7VBH - chains A and R of the 6 polymer chains in the assembly; structure by electron microscopy, 3.00 A resolution.

Chain A:
Name: Guanine nucleotide-binding protein G(s) subunit alpha isoforms short
Organism: Homo sapiens
Reference sequence: P63092 (GNAS2_HUMAN); residues 1-394 here = UniProt positions 1-394
Amino-acid sequence (394 residues; row label = number of the first residue in the row):
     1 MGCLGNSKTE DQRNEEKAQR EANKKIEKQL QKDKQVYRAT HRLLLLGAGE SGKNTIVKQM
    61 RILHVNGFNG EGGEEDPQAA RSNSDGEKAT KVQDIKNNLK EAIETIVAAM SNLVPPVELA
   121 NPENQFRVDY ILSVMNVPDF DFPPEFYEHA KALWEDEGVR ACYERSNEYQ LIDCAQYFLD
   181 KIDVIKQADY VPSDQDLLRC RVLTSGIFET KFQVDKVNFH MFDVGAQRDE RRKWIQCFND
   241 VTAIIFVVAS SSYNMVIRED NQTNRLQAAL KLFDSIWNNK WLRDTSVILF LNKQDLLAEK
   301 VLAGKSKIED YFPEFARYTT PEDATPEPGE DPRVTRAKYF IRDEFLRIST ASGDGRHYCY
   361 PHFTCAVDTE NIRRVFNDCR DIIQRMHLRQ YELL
Not modelled in the structure: 1-11, 48-204, 252-262, 365-369
Construct notes: engineered mutation Asn54 (Ser in P63092), Ala226 (Gly in P63092), Ala268 (Glu in P63092), Lys271 (Asn in P63092), Asp274 (Lys in P63092), Lys280 (Arg in P63092), Asp284 (Thr in P63092), Thr285 (Ile in P63092)

Chain R:
Name: Glucagon-like peptide 1 receptor
Organism: Homo sapiens
Reference sequence: P43220 (GLP1R_HUMAN); residue numbers follow UniProt; this construct covers 24-463
Amino-acid sequence (440 residues; row label = number of the first residue in the row):
    24 RPQGATVSLW ETVQKWREYR RQCQRSLTED PPPATDLFCN RTFDEYACWP DGEPGSFVNV
    84 SCPWYLPWAS SVPQGHVYRF CTAEGLWLQK DNSSLPWRDL SECEESKRGE RSSPEEQLLF
   144 LYIIYTVGYA LSFSALVIAS AILLGFRHLH CTRNYIHLNL FASFILRALS VFIKDAALKW
   204 MYSTAAQQHQ WDGLLSYQDS LSCRLVFLLM QYCVAANYYW LLVEGVYLYT LLAFSVLSEQ
   264 WIFRLYVSIG WGVPLLFVVP WGIVKYLYED EGCWTRNSNM NYWLIIRLPI LFAIGVNFLI
   324 FVRVICIVVS KLKANLMCKT DIKCRLAKST LTLIPLLGTH EVIFAFVMDE HARGTLRFIK
   384 LFTELSFTSF QGLMVAILYC FVNNEVQLEF RKSWERWRLE HLHIQRDSSM KPLKCPTSSL
   444 SSGATAGSSM YTATCQASCS
Not modelled in the structure: 24-27, 130-137, 338-343, 424-463
Disulfide bonds: Cys46-Cys71, Cys62-Cys104, Cys85-Cys126, Cys226-Cys296
Ligand contacts: N-hexadecanoyl-L-glutamic acid (D6M): Leu142, Tyr145, Ile146, Thr149, Val150, Ala153, Leu154, Asp198, Lys202
Reported in the primary citation:
  - binding site for N-hexadecanoyl-L-glutamic acid: Tyr145, Ile146, Thr149, Val150, Ala153, Leu154, Asp198
  - conformationally variable residues (side-chain flip): Phe257, Glu262

How chain A and chain R interact:
Contacting residue pairs (35):
  Gln31(A) - Gln263(R)  hydrogen bond
  Lys34(A) - Glu262(R)  salt bridge
  Gln35(A) - Ser261(R)
  Arg38(A) - Val259(R)
  Asp381(A) - Lys334(R)  salt bridge
  Gln384(A) - Leu255(R)  hydrogen bond (side chain-backbone)
  Gln384(A) - Lys334(R)  hydrogen bond
  Arg385(A) - Lys334(R)  hydrogen bond (side chain-backbone)
  Arg385(A) - Ala337(R)
  His387(A) - Leu254(R)  hydrogen bond (side chain-backbone)
  His387(A) - Leu255(R)
  Leu388(A) - Leu255(R)  hydrophobic
  Leu388(A) - Ile330(R)  hydrophobic
  Leu388(A) - Val331(R)  hydrophobic
  Gln390(A) - Arg176(R)  hydrogen bond (backbone-side chain)
  Gln390(A) - Glu408(R)
  Tyr391(A) - Arg176(R)
  Tyr391(A) - Glu247(R)
  Tyr391(A) - Tyr250(R)
  Tyr391(A) - Leu251(R)  hydrophobic
  Tyr391(A) - Leu254(R)  hydrophobic
  Tyr391(A) - Leu359(R)  hydrophobic
  Glu392(A) - Arg348(R)  hydrogen bond (backbone-side chain)
  Glu392(A) - Leu401(R)
  Glu392(A) - Val405(R)
  Glu392(A) - Asn406(R)
  Glu392(A) - Asn407(R)  hydrogen bond
  Leu393(A) - Val327(R)  hydrophobic
  Leu393(A) - Val331(R)
  Leu393(A) - Ser352(R)  hydrogen bond (backbone-side chain)
  Leu393(A) - Leu356(R)  hydrophobic
  Leu394(A) - Val331(R)  hydrophobic
  Leu394(A) - Lys334(R)
  Leu394(A) - Leu335(R)  hydrophobic
  Leu394(A) - Arg348(R)  hydrogen bond (backbone-side chain)
Other interface residues (no listed pair), chain A (17 interface residues in all): Ala39, Val217, Arg380
Other interface residues (no listed pair), chain R (30 interface residues in all): His180, Ala256, Ser258, Thr355, Tyr402
From the paper, about this interface:
  - pairs named by the authors: Gln35(A)-Glu262(R)

Summary:
Chain A and chain R form an interface of 17 and 30 residues respectively, with 10 hydrogen bonds and 2 salt
bridges. Among the polar pairs are Lys34(A)-Glu262(R), Asp381(A)-Lys334(R) and Gln31(A)-Gln263(R). The authors
report a contact between Gln35(A) and Glu262(R). From the paper: a binding site for N-hexadecanoyl-L-glutamic
acid at Tyr145(R), Ile146(R) and Thr149(R) among others; conformational variability at Phe257(R) and
Glu262(R).
Here chain A is Guanine nucleotide-binding protein G(s) subunit alpha isoforms short and chain R is
Glucagon-like peptide 1 receptor, both from Homo sapiens. Entry 7VBH (Cryo-EM structure of the
GIPR/GLP-1R/GCGR triagonist peptide 20-bound human GLP-1R-Gs complex) was determined by electron microscopy
together with 7FIM, 7FIN, 7FIY, 7V35, 7VAB and 7VBI from the same study.
